Entry 4L9P (X-ray diffraction, 1.45 A resolution); this record covers chains A and B of the 3 polymer chains in the assembly.

== Chain A ==
Molecule: CaaX farnesyltransferase alpha subunit Ram2
From: Aspergillus fumigatus
Notes: EC 2.5.1.-
UniProtKB: Q4WP27 (Q4WP27_ASPFU); residues 1-353 here = UniProt positions 1-353
Chain sequence (367 residues; row label = number of the first residue in the row; numbers below 1 keep their minus sign (Met-13 is residue -13)):
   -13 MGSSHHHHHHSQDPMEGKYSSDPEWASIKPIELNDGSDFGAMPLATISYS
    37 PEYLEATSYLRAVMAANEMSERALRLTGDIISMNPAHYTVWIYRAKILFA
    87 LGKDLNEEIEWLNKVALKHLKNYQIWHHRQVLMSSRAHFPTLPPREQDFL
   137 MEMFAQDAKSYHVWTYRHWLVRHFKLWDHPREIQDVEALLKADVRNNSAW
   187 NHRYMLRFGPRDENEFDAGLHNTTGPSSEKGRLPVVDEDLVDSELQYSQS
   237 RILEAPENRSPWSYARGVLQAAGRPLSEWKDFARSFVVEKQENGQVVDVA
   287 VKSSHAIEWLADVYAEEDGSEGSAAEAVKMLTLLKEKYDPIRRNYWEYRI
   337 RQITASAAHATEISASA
Disordered / not traced: -13 to 2, 274-285, 350-353
Sequence notes: initiating methionine (-13); expression tag (-12 to 0); engineered mutation Ser146 (Asn in Q4WP27)

== Chain B ==
Molecule: CaaX farnesyltransferase beta subunit Ram1
From: Aspergillus fumigatus
Notes: EC 2.5.1.58
UniProtKB: Q4WPS9 (Q4WPS9_ASPFU); residue numbers follow UniProt; this construct covers 1-519
Chain sequence (519 residues; numbered 1 to 519; the number before each row is that of its first residue):
     1 MPVIAATGKHRRKVLFSSTSQGLSVTAGKPKGRKFSANLQVNSRSPAVTS
    51 SHNHSSSSQSGKMGESQVHPGIPALFREPPLIHDLLSTETTELQSETVNK
   101 CLPLLKGIHNSQKGPFNKYGIPALQRKDHLEYLYDSLEDYPASFVALDAS
   151 RPWMVYWALAGLCLLGEDVTRFRERVISTFTAAQNSTGGIGGGHGQMSHV
   201 ASSYAAVLSIAMVGGEEAFKLIDRKAMWKWLGKLKQPDGGFTVCEGGEED
   251 VRGAYCAMVVHALLDLPLALPPEAEARQNGLETFTDGLPEYLSRCQTYEG
   301 GISGSPGSEAHGAYAFCALACLCLLGRPEVVVPRYMNIATLLPWLSARQY
   351 APEGGFSGRTNKLVDGCYSHWVGNCWPLVQAALDGTQPLAGPKRSSVGNL
   401 YSREGLTRYILSCCQCKLGGLRDKPGKHPDSYHTCYALTGLSTVQYYHYC
   451 TDSSVSSKDDFSSAFSWKHDPNFASDGQGSDIGVFTENDRLVPFHPIFVI
   501 PHKSAEDIRVWFENQSFDL
Disordered / not traced: 1-67

== How chain A and chain B interact ==
Pairs across the interface (171; chain A residue first):
  Glu18(A) - His194(B)
  Leu19(A) - His194(B)
  Asn20(A) - Ala182(B)
  Asn20(A) - His194(B)  hydrogen bond (backbone-side chain)
  Asp21(A) - Ala182(B)
  Gly22(A) - Ser178(B)  hydrogen bond (backbone-side chain)
  Ala27(A) - Glu174(B)
  Ala27(A) - Ser178(B)  hydrogen bond (backbone-side chain)
  Met28(A) - Arg175(B)  hydrogen bond (backbone-side chain)
  Pro29(A) - Arg175(B)  hydrogen bond (backbone-side chain)
  Pro29(A) - Ser178(B)
  Pro29(A) - Thr179(B)
  Leu30(A) - Leu137(B)
  Leu30(A) - Arg151(B)  hydrogen bond (backbone-side chain)
  Leu30(A) - Val155(B)  hydrophobic
  Leu30(A) - Phe172(B)  hydrophobic
  Leu30(A) - Arg175(B)
  Leu30(A) - Val176(B)  hydrophobic
  Leu30(A) - Thr179(B)  hydrogen bond (backbone-side chain)
  Ala31(A) - Leu137(B)  hydrogen bond (backbone-backbone)
  Ala31(A) - Glu138(B)
  Ala31(A) - Arg151(B)  hydrogen bond (backbone-side chain)
  Ala31(A) - Met154(B)  hydrophobic
  Thr32(A) - Glu138(B)
  Thr32(A) - Asp139(B)  hydrogen bond
  Thr32(A) - Tyr140(B)  hydrogen bond (backbone-backbone)
  Thr32(A) - Arg151(B)
  Ile33(A) - Asp139(B)
  Ile33(A) - Tyr140(B)
  Ile33(A) - Pro141(B)
  Ile33(A) - Phe144(B)
  Ile33(A) - Leu147(B)
  Ile33(A) - Asp148(B)
  Ile33(A) - Arg151(B)
  Ser34(A) - Asp139(B)  hydrogen bond
  Ser34(A) - Tyr140(B)  hydrogen bond (backbone-backbone)
  Ser34(A) - Ala142(B)  hydrogen bond (backbone-backbone)
  Tyr35(A) - Asp148(B)  hydrogen bond
  Tyr35(A) - Arg151(B)
  Ser36(A) - Ala142(B)
  Tyr39(A) - Val145(B)
  Tyr39(A) - Asp148(B)  hydrogen bond
  Arg47(A) - His194(B)  hydrogen bond (side chain-backbone)
  Arg47(A) - Gly195(B)
  Met50(A) - Gly195(B)
  Met69(A) - Val145(B)
  Asn70(A) - Val145(B)  hydrogen bond (side chain-backbone)
  Asn70(A) - Ala146(B)
  Asn70(A) - Asp148(B)
  Ala72(A) - Ala146(B)
  Ala72(A) - Ala149(B)
  Tyr74(A) - Ala149(B)  hydrophobic
  Tyr74(A) - Gly191(B)
  Tyr74(A) - Gly192(B)  hydrogen bond (side chain-backbone)
  Tyr74(A) - Gln196(B)
  Tyr74(A) - Met197(B)  hydrogen bond (side chain-backbone)
  Tyr74(A) - His199(B)
  Thr75(A) - Gln196(B)
  Thr75(A) - Met197(B)  hydrogen bond (side chain-backbone)
  Ile78(A) - Met197(B)  hydrophobic
  Ile78(A) - Cys244(B)  hydrophobic
  Ile78(A) - Glu245(B)
  Tyr109(A) - Glu248(B)
  Tyr109(A) - Asp250(B)
  Tyr109(A) - Arg252(B)
  Tyr109(A) - Tyr314(B)  hydrogen bond
  His113(A) - Gly246(B)  hydrogen bond (side chain-backbone)
  His113(A) - Gly247(B)
  His113(A) - Glu248(B)
  Lys145(A) - Thr90(B)  hydrogen bond
  Lys145(A) - Arg359(B)  hydrogen bond (backbone-side chain)
  Lys145(A) - Asn361(B)  hydrogen bond (side chain-backbone)
  Lys145(A) - Lys362(B)
  Tyr147(A) - Ser303(B)
  Tyr147(A) - Gly304(B)  hydrogen bond (side chain-backbone)
  Tyr147(A) - Ser308(B)
  Tyr147(A) - Glu309(B)  hydrogen bond (side chain-backbone)
  Tyr147(A) - Tyr314(B)
  Tyr147(A) - Arg359(B)
  Thr151(A) - Ser305(B)
  Thr151(A) - Ser308(B)  hydrogen bond
  His154(A) - Pro306(B)  hydrogen bond (side chain-backbone)
  His154(A) - Gly307(B)
  Asp179(A) - Thr88(B)  hydrogen bond
  Asp179(A) - Glu89(B)
  Asp179(A) - Thr90(B)  hydrogen bond
  Val180(A) - Leu86(B)  hydrophobic
  Arg181(A) - Asp84(B)  salt bridge
  Arg181(A) - Leu86(B)  hydrogen bond (side chain-backbone)
  Arg181(A) - Thr88(B)  hydrogen bond
  Arg181(A) - Thr90(B)
  Arg181(A) - Thr91(B)
  Arg181(A) - Asn361(B)  hydrogen bond (backbone-side chain)
  Asn183(A) - Glu299(B)  hydrogen bond
  Asn183(A) - Glu309(B)  hydrogen bond
  Asn183(A) - Thr360(B)
  Ser184(A) - Glu309(B)  hydrogen bond
  Ser184(A) - Arg359(B)  hydrogen bond
  Trp186(A) - Tyr298(B)
  Asn187(A) - Tyr298(B)  hydrogen bond (backbone-side chain)
  Asn187(A) - Gly307(B)  hydrogen bond (side chain-backbone)
  Asn187(A) - Ser308(B)  hydrogen bond (side chain-backbone)
  Asn187(A) - Glu309(B)
  Tyr190(A) - Tyr298(B)  hydrophobic
  Phe202(A) - Pro237(B)
  Phe202(A) - Asp238(B)
  Phe202(A) - Arg294(B)
  Asp203(A) - Arg294(B)  hydrogen bond (backbone-side chain)
  Asp203(A) - Pro306(B)
  Ala204(A) - Arg294(B)
  Ala204(A) - Pro306(B)  hydrophobic
  Gly205(A) - Arg294(B)  hydrogen bond (backbone-backbone)
  Gly205(A) - Gln296(B)
  Gly205(A) - Gly307(B)
  Leu206(A) - Gln296(B)
  Leu206(A) - Thr297(B)
  Leu206(A) - Tyr298(B)
  Thr209(A) - Ser293(B)
  Thr209(A) - Arg294(B)
  Ser213(A) - Pro333(B)  hydrogen bond (side chain-backbone)
  Ser213(A) - Arg334(B)
  Ser213(A) - Met336(B)  hydrogen bond (side chain-backbone)
  Ser213(A) - Asn337(B)
  Ser214(A) - Asn337(B)
  Lys216(A) - Ser293(B)  hydrogen bond
  Lys216(A) - Gln296(B)  hydrogen bond
  Lys216(A) - Tyr335(B)  hydrogen bond (side chain-backbone)
  Lys216(A) - Met336(B)
  Glu240(A) - Leu86(B)
  Ala241(A) - Asp84(B)
  Pro242(A) - Asp84(B)
  Glu243(A) - Ile82(B)
  Glu243(A) - Asp84(B)  hydrogen bond (backbone-side chain)
  Asn244(A) - Asp84(B)
  Asn244(A) - Asn361(B)  hydrogen bond
  Arg245(A) - Trp344(B)
  Arg245(A) - Ala347(B)
  Arg245(A) - Thr360(B)
  Ser246(A) - Thr360(B)
  Ser246(A) - Asn361(B)  hydrogen bond
  Ser249(A) - Tyr298(B)
  Tyr250(A) - Tyr298(B)  hydrophobic
  Val287(A) - Ile82(B)
  Lys288(A) - Ile82(B)
  Ser290(A) - Ile82(B)
  Lys323(A) - Leu81(B)
  Tyr324(A) - Ile82(B)  hydrophobic
  Pro326(A) - Leu75(B)  hydrophobic
  Ile327(A) - Leu75(B)  hydrophobic
  Ile327(A) - Phe76(B)  hydrophobic
  Ile327(A) - Gln349(B)
  Ile327(A) - Ala351(B)  hydrophobic
  Ile327(A) - Ser402(B)
  Arg328(A) - Pro343(B)  hydrogen bond (side chain-backbone)
  Arg328(A) - Ser346(B)  hydrogen bond
  Arg328(A) - Ala347(B)
  Arg329(A) - Ser480(B)
  Asn330(A) - Asn399(B)
  Asn330(A) - Leu400(B)
  Asn330(A) - Tyr401(B)  hydrogen bond (side chain-backbone)
  Asn330(A) - Ser480(B)  hydrogen bond
  Asn330(A) - Asp481(B)
  Tyr331(A) - Pro343(B)
  Tyr331(A) - Ser346(B)
  Tyr331(A) - Leu400(B)  hydrogen bond (backbone-backbone)
  Glu333(A) - Ser480(B)
  Tyr334(A) - Leu342(B)  hydrophobic
  Tyr334(A) - Leu383(B)
  Tyr334(A) - Val397(B)  hydrophobic
  Tyr334(A) - Leu400(B)  hydrophobic
  Arg337(A) - Val397(B)  hydrogen bond (side chain-backbone)
Interface residues without a listed pair, chain A (77 interface residues in all): Ile17, His73, Gln110, Ala178, Gly253, Ser289, Glu294
Interface residues without a listed pair, chain B (94 interface residues in all): Ser87, Ser136, Ser198, Ser202, His311, Tyr350, Gly405, Gly479

== In short ==
Chain A and chain B form an interface of 77 and 94 residues respectively; the contacts include 58 hydrogen
bonds and 1 salt bridge. Polar contacts include Arg181(A)-Asp84(B), Asn20(A)-His194(B) and Gly22(A)-Ser178(B).
Chain A is CaaX farnesyltransferase alpha subunit Ram2 and chain B is CaaX farnesyltransferase beta subunit
Ram1, both from Aspergillus fumigatus; the structure, Crystal structure of Aspergillus fumigatus protein
farnesyltransferase complexed with the FII analog, FPT-II, and the KCVVM ..., was determined by X-ray
diffraction, deposited together with 4LNB, 4LNG and 4MBG.
